PDB entry 5DX1 | X-ray diffraction, 1.93 A resolution | chains A and F of the 4 polymer chains in the assembly

== Chain A ==
Name: Histone-arginine methyltransferase CARM1
Source organism: Homo sapiens
Notes: EC 2.1.1.-, 2.1.1.125; fragment: catalytic domain
UniProtKB: Q86X55 (CARM1_HUMAN); residue numbers follow UniProt; this construct covers 134-479
Amino-acid sequence (349 residues; row label = number of the first residue in the row):
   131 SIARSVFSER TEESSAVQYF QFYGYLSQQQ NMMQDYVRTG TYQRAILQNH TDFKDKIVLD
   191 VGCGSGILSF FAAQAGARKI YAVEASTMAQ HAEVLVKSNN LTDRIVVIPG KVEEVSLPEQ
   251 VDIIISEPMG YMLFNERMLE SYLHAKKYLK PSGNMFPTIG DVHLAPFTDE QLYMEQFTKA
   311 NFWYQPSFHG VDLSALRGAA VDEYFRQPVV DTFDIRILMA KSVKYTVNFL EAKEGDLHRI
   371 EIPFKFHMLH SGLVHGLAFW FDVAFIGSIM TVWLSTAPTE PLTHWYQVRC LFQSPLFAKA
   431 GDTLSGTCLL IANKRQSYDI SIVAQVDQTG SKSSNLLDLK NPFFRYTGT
Unresolved in the structure: 131-133, 478-479
Differences from the reference sequence: expression tag (131-133)
Ligand contacts: sinefungin (SFG): Phe-137, Tyr-149, Phe-150, Tyr-153, Gln-159, Met-162, Arg-168, Asp-190, Gly-192, Cys-193, Gly-194, Ile-197, Leu-198, Val-213, Glu-214, Ala-215, Ser-216, Gly-240, Lys-241, Val-242, Glu-243, Glu-257, Met-268, Ser-271
Curated features (UniProtKB/Swiss-Prot):
  - region: Arg-346 to Leu-379 (Required for nuclear translocation)
  - binding site (S-adenosyl-L-methionine): Gln-159, Arg-168, Gly-192, Glu-214, Glu-243, Ser-271
  - modified residue: Ser-216 (Phosphoserine)
  - cross-link: Lys-227 (Glycyl lysine isopeptide (Lys-Gly) (interchain with G-Cter in ubiquitin))

== Chain F ==
Name: PABP1 peptide
Notes: engineered mutation(s): Nterminal biotin and aminohexanoic acid, methylated R460
UniProtKB: P11940 (PABP1_HUMAN); residues 1-18 here correspond to UniProt positions 449-466 (UniProt number = residue number + 448)
Amino-acid sequence (19 residues; row label = number of the first residue in the row):
     1 NMPGAIRPAA PRPPFSTMX
Unresolved in the structure: 1-3, 13-19
Modified positions: Arg-12 ((2S)-2-amino-5-[(N-methylcarbamimidoyl)amino]pentanoic acid; NMM); NH2 (amino group) at position 19
Differences from the reference sequence: amidation (19)
Curated features (UniProtKB/Swiss-Prot):
  - modified residue: Arg-7 (Omega-N-methylated arginine)

== How chain A and chain F interact ==
Residue-residue contacts - 32 pairs, chain A then chain F:
  Gln-148(A) with Gly-4(F)
  Phe-152(A) with Gly-4(F); Ile-6(F), hydrophobic; Arg-7(F)
  Tyr-153(A) with Ile-6(F); Arg-7(F), hydrogen bond
  Asn-161(A) with Pro-8(F), hydrogen bond (side chain-backbone); Ala-9(F); Ala-10(F), hydrogen bond (side chain-backbone)
  Met-162(A) with Arg-7(F)
  Glu-257(A) with Arg-7(F), salt bridge
  Met-259(A) with Arg-7(F), hydrogen bond (backbone-side chain)
  Tyr-261(A) with Ala-5(F); Ile-6(F)
  Asn-265(A) with Ile-6(F)
  Glu-266(A) with Ile-6(F); Arg-7(F), salt bridge
  Leu-412(A) with Pro-11(F)
  Thr-413(A) with Pro-11(F)
  His-414(A) with Arg-7(F), hydrogen bond; Pro-8(F); Ala-10(F); Pro-11(F)
  Trp-415(A) with Arg-7(F)
  Tyr-416(A) with Pro-8(F), hydrophobic; Ala-9(F), hydrogen bond (side chain-backbone); Ala-10(F); Pro-11(F)
  Phe-474(A) with Ala-5(F), hydrophobic; Pro-8(F), hydrophobic
  Tyr-476(A) with Pro-8(F); Ala-9(F), hydrogen bond (side chain-backbone)
Other interface residues (no listed pair), chain A (24 interface residues in all): Tyr-149, Asp-165, Pro-258, Gly-260, Val-340, Lys-470, Pro-472

== Summary ==
24 residues of chain A face 8 of chain F across their interface; the contacts include 7 hydrogen bonds and 2
salt bridges. Among the polar pairs are Glu-257(A)/Arg-7(F), Glu-266(A)/Arg-7(F) and Tyr-153(A)/Arg-7(F).
Chain A binds sinefungin. From UniProt: 6 S-adenosyl-L-methionine-binding residues on chain A.
Chain A is Histone-arginine methyltransferase CARM1 (Homo sapiens) and chain F is PABP1 peptide; the
structure, Crystal structure of CARM1, sinefungin, and PABP1 peptide (R455), was determined by X-ray
diffraction (same publication as 5DWQ, 5DX0, 5DX8, 5DXA and 5DXJ).
